PDB entry 3W05 | X-ray diffraction, 1.58 A resolution | chain A

# Chain A
Molecule: Dwarf 88 esterase
From: Oryza sativa Japonica Group
UniProt: Q10QA5 (Q10QA5_ORYSJ); residues 55-318 here = UniProt positions 55-318
Sequence (266 residues; each row starts with the number of its first residue):
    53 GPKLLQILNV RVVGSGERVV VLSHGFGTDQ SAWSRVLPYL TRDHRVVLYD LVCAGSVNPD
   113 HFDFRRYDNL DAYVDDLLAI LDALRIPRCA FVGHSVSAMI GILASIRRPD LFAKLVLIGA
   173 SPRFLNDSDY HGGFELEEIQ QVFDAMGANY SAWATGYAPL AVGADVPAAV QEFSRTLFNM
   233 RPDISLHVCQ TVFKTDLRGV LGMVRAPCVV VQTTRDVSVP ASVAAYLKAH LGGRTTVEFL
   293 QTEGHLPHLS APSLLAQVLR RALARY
Disordered / not traced: 53-54
Differences from the reference sequence: expression tag (53-54)
Curated features (UniProtKB/Swiss-Prot):
  - active site: Ser-147 (Nucleophile), Asp-268, His-297
  - binding site (substrate): Ser-147, Cys-241, His-297
  - mutagenesis: Gly-79 (G79R: In d88; dwarf and high tillering phenotypes), Ser-147 (S147A: Weakens interaction with D53 and attenuates strigolactone-induced degradation of D53), Gly-153 (G153D: In d14; dwarf and high tillering phenotypes), Phe-186 (F186A: Loss of strigolactone-dependent interaction with SLR1), Trp-205 (W205A: Decreased enzymatic activity toward strigolactone and loss of strigolactone-dependent interaction with SLR1), Phe-245 (F245A: Loss of strigolactone-dependent interaction with SLR1), Asp-268 (D268N: Weakens interaction with D53 and attenuates strigolactone-induced degradation of D53), His-297 (H297A: No effect on strigolactone binding, but decreased enzymatic activity toward strigolactone and loss of interaction with SLR1 ...)
Glycans and other covalent adducts: phenylmethanesulfonic acid (PMS) linked to Ser-147
Ligand contacts: phenylmethanesulfonic acid (PMS): Gly-77, Phe-78, Val-148, Phe-176, Cys-241, Val-244, Phe-245, Ser-270, His-297

# Overview
Covalently linked phenylmethanesulfonic acid: at Ser-147. Curated annotation (UniProt) lists 3 active-site
residues, 3 substrate-binding residues and 8 mutagenesis sites.
Chain A is Dwarf 88 esterase (Oryza sativa Japonica Group); the structure, Crystal structure of Oryza sativa
DWARF14 (D14) in complex with PMSF, was determined by X-ray diffraction together with 3W04 and 3W06 from the
same study.
